PDB entry 7TJZ | electron microscopy, 4.40 A resolution (low resolution: residue-level contacts below are approximate; hydrogen-bond / salt-bridge calls are withheld) | chains G and I of the 27 polymer chains in the assembly

Chain G:
Protein: ATP synthase subunit gamma
Organism: Saccharomyces cerevisiae
UniProtKB: P38077 (ATPG_YEAST); residues 1-278 here correspond to UniProt positions 34-311 (UniProt number = residue number + 33)
Amino-acid sequence (278 residues; numbered 1 to 278; the number before each row is that of its first residue):
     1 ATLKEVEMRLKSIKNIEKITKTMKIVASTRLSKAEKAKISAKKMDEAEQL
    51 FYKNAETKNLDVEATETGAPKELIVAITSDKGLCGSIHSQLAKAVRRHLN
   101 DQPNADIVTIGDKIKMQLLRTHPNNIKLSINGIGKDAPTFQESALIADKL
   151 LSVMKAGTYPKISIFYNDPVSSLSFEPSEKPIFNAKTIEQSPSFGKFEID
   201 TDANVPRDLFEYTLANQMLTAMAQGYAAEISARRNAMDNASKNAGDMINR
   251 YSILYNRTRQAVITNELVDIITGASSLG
Not modelled in the structure: 60-70, 277-278

Chain I:
Protein: ATP synthase subunit epsilon
Organism: Saccharomyces cerevisiae
UniProtKB: P21306 (ATP5E_YEAST); residues 1-61 here correspond to UniProt positions 2-62 (UniProt number = residue number + 1)
Amino-acid sequence (61 residues; each row starts with the number of its first residue):
     1 SAWRKAGISYAAYLNVAAQAIRSSLKTELQTASVLNRSQTDAFYTQYKNG
    51 TAASEPTPITK
Not modelled in the structure: 1-7, 24-26, 50-52
Swiss-Prot annotation at these positions:
  - modified residue: Thr51 (Phosphothreonine)

How chain G and chain I interact:
Residue-residue contacts - 13 pairs, chain G then chain I:
  Pro123(G) - Asn49(I)
  Pro123(G) - Ala53(I)
  Asn124(G) - Asn49(I)
  Ile126(G) - Tyr47(I)
  Ile126(G) - Lys48(I)
  Lys127(G) - Tyr47(I)
  Leu128(G) - Thr45(I)
  Ser129(G) - Tyr44(I)
  Ser129(G) - Thr45(I)
  Ile130(G) - Phe43(I)
  Asn131(G) - Ala42(I)
  Asn131(G) - Phe43(I)
  Gly132(G) - Asp41(I)
Interface residues without a listed pair, chain G (10 interface residues in all): Gln141
Interface residues without a listed pair, chain I (11 interface residues in all): Arg37, Gln46

Overview:
Chain G and chain I form an interface of 10 and 11 residues respectively.
Here chain G is ATP synthase subunit gamma and chain I is ATP synthase subunit epsilon, both from
Saccharomyces cerevisiae. Entry 7TJZ (Yeast ATP synthase State 1catalytic(b) without exogenous ATP backbone
model) was determined by electron microscopy (same publication as 7TJS, 7TJT, 7TJU, 7TJV, 7TJW, 7TJX and 30
further entries).
